Entry 3DV1 (X-ray diffraction, 2.10 A resolution); this record covers chain A.

Chain A:
Name: Beta-secretase 1
Source organism: Homo sapiens
Notes: EC 3.4.23.46; fragment: Catalytic domain: Residues 48-447
UniProt: P56817 (BACE1_HUMAN); aligned to UniProt positions 48-399 over residues 35-386 (the alignment contains insertions or deletions, so no single offset holds)
Chain sequence (402 residues; numbered 1 to 386 plus 16 insertion-coded residues; the number before each row is that of its first residue):
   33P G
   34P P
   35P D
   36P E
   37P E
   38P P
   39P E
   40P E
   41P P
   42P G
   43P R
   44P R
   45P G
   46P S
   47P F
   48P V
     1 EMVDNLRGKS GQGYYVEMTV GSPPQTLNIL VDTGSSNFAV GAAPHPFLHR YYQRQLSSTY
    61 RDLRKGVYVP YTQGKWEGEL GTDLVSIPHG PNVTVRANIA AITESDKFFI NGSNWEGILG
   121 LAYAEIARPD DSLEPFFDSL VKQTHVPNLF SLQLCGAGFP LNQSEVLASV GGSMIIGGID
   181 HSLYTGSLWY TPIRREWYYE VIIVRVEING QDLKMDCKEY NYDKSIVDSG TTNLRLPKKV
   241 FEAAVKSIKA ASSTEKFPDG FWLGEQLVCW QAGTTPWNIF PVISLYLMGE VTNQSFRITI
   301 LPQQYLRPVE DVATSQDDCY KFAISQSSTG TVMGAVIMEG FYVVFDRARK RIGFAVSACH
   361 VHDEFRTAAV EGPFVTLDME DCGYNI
Unresolved in the structure: 33P, 34P, 35P, 36P, 37P, 38P, 39P, 40P, 41P, 42P, 43P, 44P, 45P, 158-168, 386
Disulfides: Cys-155/Cys-359, Cys-217/Cys-382, Cys-269/Cys-319
Construct notes: expression tag (33P, 34P)
Small-molecule neighbours: AR9 ((2R,4S)-N-butyl-4-[(2S,5S,7R)-2,7-dimethyl-3,15-dioxo-1,4-diazacyclopentadecan-5-yl]-4-hydroxy-2-methylbutanamide): Gly-11, Gln-12, Gly-13, Leu-30, Asp-32, Gly-34, Ser-35, Val-69, Pro-70, Tyr-71, Thr-72, Gln-73, Phe-108, Ile-110, Trp-115, Ile-118, Ile-126, Arg-128, Tyr-198, Ile-226, Asp-228, Gly-230, Thr-231, Thr-232

Summary:
Chain A binds compound AR9.
Chain A is Beta-secretase 1 (Homo sapiens); the structure, Crystal structure of human beta-secretase in
complex with NVP-ARV999, was determined by X-ray diffraction, deposited together with 3DV5.
